PDB entry 4FMQ | X-ray diffraction, 2.10 A resolution | chains A and B

# Chain A
Name: Mitogen-activated protein kinase 1
Source organism: Homo sapiens
Notes: EC 2.7.11.24
Reference sequence: P28482 (MK01_HUMAN); residue numbers follow UniProt; this construct covers 1-360
Sequence (362 residues; numbered -1 to 360; the number before each row is that of its first residue; numbers below 1 keep their minus sign (Gly-1 is residue -1)):
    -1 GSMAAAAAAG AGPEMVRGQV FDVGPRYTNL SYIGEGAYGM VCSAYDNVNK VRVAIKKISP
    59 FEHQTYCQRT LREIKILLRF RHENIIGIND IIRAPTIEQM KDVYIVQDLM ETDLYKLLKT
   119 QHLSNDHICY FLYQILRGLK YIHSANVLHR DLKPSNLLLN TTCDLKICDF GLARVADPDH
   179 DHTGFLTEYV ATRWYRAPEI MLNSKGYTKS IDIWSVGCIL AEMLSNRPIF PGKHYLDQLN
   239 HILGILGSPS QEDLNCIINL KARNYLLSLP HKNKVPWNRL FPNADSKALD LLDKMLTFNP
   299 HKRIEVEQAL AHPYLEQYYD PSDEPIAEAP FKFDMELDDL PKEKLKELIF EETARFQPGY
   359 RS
Not modelled in the structure: -1 to 8, 359-360
Differences from the reference sequence: expression tag (-1 to 0)
Ligand contacts: AMP-PNP (ANP; phosphoaminophosphonic acid-adenylate ester): Ile31, Glu33, Gly34, Ala35, Tyr36, Gly37, Val39, Ala52, Lys54, Arg67, Ile84, Gln105, Asp106, Leu107, Met108, Asp111, Lys114, Asp149, Lys151, Ser153, Leu156, Cys166, Asp167
UniProt features mapped onto this chain:
  - DNA-binding region: Lys259 to Arg277
  - motif: Thr185 to Tyr187 (TXY), Asp318 to Glu322 (Cytoplasmic retention motif), Ala327 to Met333 (Nuclear translocation motif)
  - active site: Asp149 (Proton acceptor)
  - binding site (ATP): Ile31 to Val39, Lys54
  - modified residue: Ala2 (N-acetylalanine), Ser29 (Phosphoserine), Thr185 (Phosphothreonine), Tyr187 (Phosphotyrosine), Thr190 (Phosphothreonine), Ser246 (Phosphoserine), Ser248 (Phosphoserine), Ser284 (Phosphoserine)
  - natural variant: Ile74 (I74N: In NS13), His80 (H80Y: In NS13), Ala174 (A174V: In NS13), Asp318 (D318G: In NS13; D318N: In NS13), Glu322 (E322Q: In NS13), Pro323 (P323R: In NS13)
  - mutagenesis: Lys54 (K54R: Does not inhibit interaction with MAP2K1), Pro176 to Asp179 (Inhibits homodimerization and interaction with TPR), Thr185 (T185A: Inhibits interaction with TPR; when associated with A-187), Tyr187 (Y187A: Inhibits interaction with TPR; when associated with A-185), Leu234 (L234A: Inhibits interaction with TPR), Asp318 (D318A: Loss of dephosphorylation by PTPRJ; D318N: Inhibits interaction with MAP2K1 but not with TPR; when associated with N-321), Asp321 (D321N: Inhibits interaction with MAP2K1 but not with TPR; when associated with N-318)

# Chain B
Name: Mapk docking peptide
Sequence (17 residues; each row starts with the number of its first residue):
   434 LSLSSLAASS LAKRRQQ
Not modelled in the structure: 434-435

# Interface between chain A and chain B
Contacting residue pairs (27; chain A residue first):
  Glu81(A) - Ser443(B)  hydrogen bond
  Glu81(A) - Leu444(B)
  Glu81(A) - Arg447(B)  salt bridge
  Asp124(A) - Leu439(B)
  His125(A) - Leu436(B)
  His125(A) - Ser437(B)  hydrogen bond (side chain-backbone)
  His125(A) - Leu439(B)
  Tyr128(A) - Leu439(B)  hydrophobic
  Tyr128(A) - Ser442(B)  hydrogen bond
  Tyr128(A) - Leu444(B)
  Tyr128(A) - Ala445(B)  hydrogen bond (side chain-backbone)
  Phe129(A) - Leu436(B)  hydrophobic
  Tyr131(A) - Leu444(B)  hydrophobic
  Tyr131(A) - Arg448(B)  hydrogen bond
  Gln132(A) - Leu444(B)
  Arg135(A) - Arg447(B)
  Arg135(A) - Arg448(B)
  Thr160(A) - Ser442(B)  hydrogen bond (backbone-side chain)
  Cys161(A) - Leu436(B)  hydrophobic
  Cys161(A) - Ser442(B)
  Asp162(A) - Ser442(B)  hydrogen bond
  Gln315(A) - Arg448(B)
  Tyr316(A) - Leu439(B)
  Tyr316(A) - Arg448(B)  hydrogen bond (backbone-side chain)
  Asp318(A) - Arg448(B)
  Asp321(A) - Arg447(B)  salt bridge
  Asp321(A) - Arg448(B)  salt bridge
Other interface residues (no listed pair), chain A (18 interface residues in all): Asn82, Leu115, Glu322
Other interface residues (no listed pair), chain B (10 interface residues in all): Ala441

# Summary
18 residues of chain A and 10 residues of chain B are in contact; the contacts include 8 hydrogen bonds and 3
salt bridges. Among the polar pairs are Glu81(A)-Arg447(B), Asp321(A)-Arg447(B) and Asp321(A)-Arg448(B).
Ligands of chain A: AMP-PNP.
Here chain A is Mitogen-activated protein kinase 1 (Homo sapiens) and chain B is Mapk docking peptide. Entry
4FMQ (Crystal structure of human ERK2 complexed with a MAPK docking peptide) was determined by X-ray
diffraction (same publication as 3TEI, 2Y9Q, 2Y8O, 2XRW and 2XS0).
